PDB entry 9DR1 | electron microscopy, 3.70 A resolution | chains A and J of the 8 polymer chains in the assembly

== Chain A ==
Molecule: 30-nt DNA strand
Organism: Escherichia coli
Sequence (30 nucleotides; each row starts with the number of its first residue):
     1 GTCCNNNNNNNNNNNNGAAGAGATTCAGAG
Disordered / not traced: 5-16

== Chain J ==
Name: DNA-directed RNA polymerase subunit beta'
Organism: Escherichia coli
UniProtKB: A0A369F490 (A0A369F490_ECOLX); residues 16-1373 here = UniProt positions 16-1373
Sequence (1358 residues; numbered 16 to 1373; the number before each row is that of its first residue):
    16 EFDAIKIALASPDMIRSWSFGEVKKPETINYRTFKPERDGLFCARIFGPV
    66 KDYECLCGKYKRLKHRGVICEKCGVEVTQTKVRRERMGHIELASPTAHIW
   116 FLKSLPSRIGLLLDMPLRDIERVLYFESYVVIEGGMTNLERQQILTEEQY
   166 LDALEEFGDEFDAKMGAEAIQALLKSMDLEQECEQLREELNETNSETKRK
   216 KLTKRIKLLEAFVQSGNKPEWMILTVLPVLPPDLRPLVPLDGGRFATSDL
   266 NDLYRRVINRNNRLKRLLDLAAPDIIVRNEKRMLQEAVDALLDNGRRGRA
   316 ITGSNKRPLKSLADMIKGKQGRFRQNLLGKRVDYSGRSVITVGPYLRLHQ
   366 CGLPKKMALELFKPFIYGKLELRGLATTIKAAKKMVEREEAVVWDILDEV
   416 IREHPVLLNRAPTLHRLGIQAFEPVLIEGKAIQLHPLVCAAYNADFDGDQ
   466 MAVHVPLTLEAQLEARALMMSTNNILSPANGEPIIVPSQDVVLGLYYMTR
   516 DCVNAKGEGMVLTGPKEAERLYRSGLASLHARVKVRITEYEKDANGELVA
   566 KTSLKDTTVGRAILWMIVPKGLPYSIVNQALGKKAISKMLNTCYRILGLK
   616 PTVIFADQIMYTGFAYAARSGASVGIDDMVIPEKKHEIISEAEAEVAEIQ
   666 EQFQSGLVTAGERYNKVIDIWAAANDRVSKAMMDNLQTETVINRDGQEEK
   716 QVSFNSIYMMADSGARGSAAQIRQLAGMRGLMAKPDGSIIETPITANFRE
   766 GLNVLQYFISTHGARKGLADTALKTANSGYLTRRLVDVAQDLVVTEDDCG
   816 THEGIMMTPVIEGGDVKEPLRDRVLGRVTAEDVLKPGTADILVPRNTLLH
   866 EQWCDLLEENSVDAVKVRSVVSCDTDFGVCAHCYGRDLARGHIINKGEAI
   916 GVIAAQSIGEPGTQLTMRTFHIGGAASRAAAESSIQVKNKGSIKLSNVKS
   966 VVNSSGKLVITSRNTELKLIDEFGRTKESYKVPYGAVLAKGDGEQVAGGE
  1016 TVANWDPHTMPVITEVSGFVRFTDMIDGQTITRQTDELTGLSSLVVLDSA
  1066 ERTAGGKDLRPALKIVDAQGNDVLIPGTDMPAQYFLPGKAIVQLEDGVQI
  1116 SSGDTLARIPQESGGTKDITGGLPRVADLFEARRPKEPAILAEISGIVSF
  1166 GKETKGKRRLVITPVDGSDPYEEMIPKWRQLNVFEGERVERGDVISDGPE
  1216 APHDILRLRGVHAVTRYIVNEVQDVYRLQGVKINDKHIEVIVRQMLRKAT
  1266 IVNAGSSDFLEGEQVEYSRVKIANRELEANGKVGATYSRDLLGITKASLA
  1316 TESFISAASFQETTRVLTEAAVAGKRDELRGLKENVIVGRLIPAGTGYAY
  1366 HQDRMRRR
Disordered / not traced: 934-947, 1127-1133
Ion coordination: Mg2+: Asp462, Asp464 (shared with 1 residue of chain R)

== How chain A and chain J interact ==
Pairs across the interface - 12 pairs, chain A then chain J:
  DC3(A) - Glu42(J)  sugar contact
  DC4(A) - Glu42(J)  hydrogen bond to the base
  DG20(A) - Arg1148(J)  hydrogen bond to the phosphate
  DA21(A) - Arg1148(J)  salt bridge to the phosphate
  DG22(A) - Leu120(J)  phosphate contact
  DG22(A) - Lys1311(J)  salt bridge to the phosphate
  DA23(A) - Leu120(J)  phosphate contact
  DT24(A) - Ser122(J)  hydrogen bond to the phosphate
  DT24(A) - Arg133(J)  hydrogen bond to the phosphate
  DT25(A) - Arg133(J)  salt bridge to the phosphate
  DG30(A) - Lys1170(J)  sugar contact
  DG30(A) - Gly1171(J)  phosphate contact
Also at the interface, not in a pair above, chain A (10 interface residues in all): DT2
Also at the interface, not in a pair above, chain J (9 interface residues in all): Arg47

== Summary ==
The interface between chain A and chain J involves 10 residues on one side and 9 on the other; the contacts
include 4 hydrogen bonds and 3 salt bridges. Polar contacts include DC4(A)-Glu42(J), DG20(A)-Arg1148(J) and
DT24(A)-Ser122(J). The Mg2+ site is built by Asp462(J) and Asp464(J).
Here chain A is a 30-nt DNA strand and chain J is DNA-directed RNA polymerase subunit beta', both from
Escherichia coli. Entry 9DR1 (E. coli RNA polymerase consensus volume with a bound fluoride riboswitch in the
ligand-bound state) was determined by electron microscopy.
